PDB entry 7YET | electron microscopy, 3.30 A resolution | chains B and D of the 5 polymer chains in the assembly

== Chain B (and D) ==
Name: Polymerase cofactor VP35
Source organism: Ebola virus
Notes: chain D of this document is another copy of the same molecule, construct and numbering; everything in this record applies to it too
UniProtKB: A0A1C4HDK9 (A0A1C4HDK9_9MONO); numbering as in UniProt (aligned over 1-340)
Chain sequence (340 residues; each row starts with the number of its first residue):
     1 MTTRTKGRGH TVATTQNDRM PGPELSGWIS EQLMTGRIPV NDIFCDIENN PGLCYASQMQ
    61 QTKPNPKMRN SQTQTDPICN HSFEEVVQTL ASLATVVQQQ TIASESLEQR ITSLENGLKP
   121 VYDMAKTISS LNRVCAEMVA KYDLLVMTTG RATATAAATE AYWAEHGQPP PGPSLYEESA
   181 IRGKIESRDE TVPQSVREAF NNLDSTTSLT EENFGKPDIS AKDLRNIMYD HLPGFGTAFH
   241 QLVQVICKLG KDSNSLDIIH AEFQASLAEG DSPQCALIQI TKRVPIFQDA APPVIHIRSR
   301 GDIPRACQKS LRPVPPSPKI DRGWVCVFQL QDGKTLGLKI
Not modelled in the structure: 1-80 (chain D: 1-81, 150-340)

== Chain B / chain D interface ==
Residue-residue contacts (18; chain B residue first):
  Met138(B) - Met138(D)  hydrophobic
  Tyr142(B) - Tyr142(D)
  Thr155(B) - Leu144(D)
  Ala156(B) - Leu144(D)
  Ala156(B) - Leu145(D)  hydrogen bond (backbone-backbone)
  Ala156(B) - Val146(D)
  Ala156(B) - Met147(D)  hydrophobic
  Glu160(B) - Met147(D)
  Leu175(B) - Leu145(D)  hydrophobic
  Leu175(B) - Val146(D)
  Leu175(B) - Met147(D)
  Tyr176(B) - Val146(D)
  Tyr176(B) - Met147(D)  hydrophobic
  Glu177(B) - Tyr142(D)
  Glu177(B) - Val146(D)
  Ala180(B) - Thr148(D)
  Ala180(B) - Thr149(D)
  Lys184(B) - Met147(D)
Interface residues without a listed pair, chain B (13 interface residues in all): Met124, Thr153, Ala154
Interface residues without a listed pair, chain D (10 interface residues in all): Met124, Cys135

== Overview ==
13 residues of chain B face 10 of chain D across their interface; the contacts include 1 hydrogen bond. The
hydrogen-bonded pair Ala156(B)-Leu145(D) is a backbone contact.
Chain B and chain D are both Polymerase cofactor VP35 (Ebola virus); the structure, The structure of EBOV
L-VP35 in complex with suramin, was determined by electron microscopy, deposited together with 7YER and 7YES.
